Entry 8VZM (X-ray diffraction, 2.51 A resolution); this record covers chains A and C of the 4 polymer chains in the assembly.

# Chain A
Molecule: DNA ligase 1
Source organism: Homo sapiens
Notes: EC 6.5.1.1
UniProtKB: P18858 (DNLI1_HUMAN); residues 261-918 here = UniProt positions 261-918
Sequence (669 residues; each row starts with the number of its first residue):
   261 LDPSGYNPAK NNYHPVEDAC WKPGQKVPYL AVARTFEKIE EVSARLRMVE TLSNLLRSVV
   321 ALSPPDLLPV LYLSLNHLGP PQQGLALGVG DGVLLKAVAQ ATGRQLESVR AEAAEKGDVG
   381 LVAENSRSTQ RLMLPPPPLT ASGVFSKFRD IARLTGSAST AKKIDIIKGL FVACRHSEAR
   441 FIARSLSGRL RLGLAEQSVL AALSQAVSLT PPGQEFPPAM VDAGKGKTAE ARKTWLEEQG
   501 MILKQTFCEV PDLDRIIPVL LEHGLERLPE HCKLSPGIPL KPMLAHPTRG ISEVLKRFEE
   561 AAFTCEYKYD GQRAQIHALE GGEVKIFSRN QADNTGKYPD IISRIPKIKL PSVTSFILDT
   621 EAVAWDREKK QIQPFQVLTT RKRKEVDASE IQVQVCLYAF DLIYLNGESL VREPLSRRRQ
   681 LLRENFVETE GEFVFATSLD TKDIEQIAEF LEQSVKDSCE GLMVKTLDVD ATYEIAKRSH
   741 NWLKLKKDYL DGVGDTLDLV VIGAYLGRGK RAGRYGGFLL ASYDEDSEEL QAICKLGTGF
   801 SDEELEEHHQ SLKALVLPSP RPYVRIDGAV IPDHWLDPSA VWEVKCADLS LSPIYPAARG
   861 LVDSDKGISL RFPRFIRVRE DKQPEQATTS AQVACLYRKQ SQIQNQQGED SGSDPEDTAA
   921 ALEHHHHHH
Not modelled in the structure: 907-929
Construct notes: conflict Ala346 (Glu in P18858), Ala592 (Glu in P18858); expression tag (919-929)
Small-molecule neighbours: adenosine monophosphate (AMP): Glu566, Tyr567, Lys568, Tyr569, Arg573, Glu621, Phe660, Ala696, Met723, Lys725, Trp742, Lys744, Lys746
Reported in the primary citation:
  - binding site for the 11-nt DNA/RNA hybrid strand: Asp570, Arg871
  - catalytic residues: Lys568 (citing earlier work)

# Chain C
Molecule: 7-nt DNA strand
Sequence (7 nucleotides; each row starts with the number of its first residue):
    12 GTCGGAC
Glycans and other covalent adducts: adenosine monophosphate (AMP) linked to DG12

# Chain A / chain C interface
Residue-residue contacts (19; chain A residue first):
  Ser303(A) - DA17(C)  phosphate contact
  Ser303(A) - DC18(C)  hydrogen bond to the phosphate
  Ala304(A) - DC18(C)  sugar contact
  Lys744(A) - DT13(C)  salt bridge to the phosphate
  Lys746(A) - DT13(C)  salt bridge to the phosphate
  Tyr749(A) - DT13(C)  hydrogen bond to the phosphate
  Lys770(A) - DG15(C)  base contact
  Thr798(A) - DT13(C)  hydrogen bond to the base
  Thr798(A) - DC14(C)  hydrogen bond to the sugar
  Gly799(A) - DC14(C)  phosphate contact
  Gly799(A) - DG15(C)  phosphate contact
  Phe800(A) - DG15(C)  sugar contact
  Ser801(A) - DG15(C)  phosphate contact
  Ser801(A) - DG16(C)  phosphate contact
  Asp802(A) - DG15(C)  phosphate contact
  Asp802(A) - DG16(C)  hydrogen bond to the phosphate
  Phe872(A) - DG12(C)  sugar contact
  Arg874(A) - DT13(C)  hydrogen bond to the phosphate
  Arg874(A) - DC14(C)  salt bridge to the phosphate
Interface residues without a listed pair, chain A (16 interface residues in all): Arg305, Arg589, Glu803

# Overview
16 residues of chain A face 7 of chain C across their interface; the contacts include 6 hydrogen bonds and 3
salt bridges. Among the polar pairs are Thr798(A)-DT13(C), Thr798(A)-DC14(C) and Ser303(A)-DC18(C). Chain A
binds adenosine monophosphate. The paper reports the catalytic residue Lys568(A); a binding site for the 11-nt
DNA/RNA hybrid strand at Asp570(A) and Arg871(A).
Chain A is DNA ligase 1 (Homo sapiens) and chain C is a 7-nt DNA strand; the structure, DNA Ligase 1 captured
with pre-step 3 ligation at the rA:T nicksite, was determined by X-ray diffraction, deposited together with
8VDN, 8VDS, 8VDT and 8VZL.
